PDB entry 1YA5 | X-ray diffraction, 2.44 A resolution | chains B and T of the 3 polymer chains in the assembly

Chain B:
Name: N2B-titin isoform
From: Homo sapiens
Notes: fragment: domains Z1Z2, RESIDUES 1-196
UniProt: Q6PJP0 (Q6PJP0_HUMAN); residues 1-196 here = UniProt positions 1-196
Chain sequence (201 residues; numbered 1 to 201; the number before each row is that of its first residue):
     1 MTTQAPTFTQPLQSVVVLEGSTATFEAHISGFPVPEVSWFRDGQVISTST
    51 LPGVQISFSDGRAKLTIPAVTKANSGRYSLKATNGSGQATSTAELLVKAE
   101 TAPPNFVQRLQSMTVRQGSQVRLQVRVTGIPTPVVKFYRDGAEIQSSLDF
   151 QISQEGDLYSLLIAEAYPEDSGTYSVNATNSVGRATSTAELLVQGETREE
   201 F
Unresolved in the structure: 198-201
Construct notes: cloning artifact (197-201)

Chain T:
Name: Telethonin
From: Homo sapiens
UniProt: O15273 (TELT_HUMAN); residues 1-90 here = UniProt positions 1-90
Chain sequence (90 residues; numbered 1 to 90; the number before each row is that of its first residue):
     1 MATSELSSEVSEENSERREAFWAEWKDLTLSTRPEEGSSLHEEDTQRHET
    51 YHQQGQSQVLVQRSPWLMMRMGILGRGLQEYQLPYQRVLP
Unresolved in the structure: 90
Construct notes: engineered mutation Ser8 (Cys in O15273), Ser15 (Cys in O15273), Ser38 (Cys in O15273), Ser57 (Cys in O15273)
Swiss-Prot annotation at these positions:
  - modified residue: Ser39 (Phosphoserine)
  - natural variant: Glu13 (deletion), Arg70 (R70W: In CMH25), Arg87 (R87Q: Found in a patient with dilated cardiomyopathy; uncertain significance), Pro90 (P90L: In CMH25; uncertain significance)

Interface between chain B and chain T:
Pairs across the interface - 80 pairs, chain B then chain T:
  Thr3(B) with Gln46(T)
  Ala5(B) with Asp44(T)
  Thr7(B) with Glu42(T), hydrogen bond
  Phe8(B) with Leu40(T), hydrophobic; Glu42(T), hydrogen bond (backbone-side chain)
  Gln13(B) with Ile73(T); Arg76(T), hydrogen bond
  Ser14(B) with Ser38(T); Ile73(T); Arg76(T), hydrogen bond (backbone-side chain)
  Val16(B) with Val59(T), hydrophobic; Met71(T); Ile73(T), hydrophobic
  Val17(B) with Met71(T); Tyr81(T)
  Leu18(B) with Met71(T); Tyr81(T), hydrogen bond (backbone-side chain); Tyr85(T), hydrophobic
  Gly20(B) with Tyr85(T); Arg87(T)
  Ser21(B) with Tyr81(T); Tyr85(T)
  Arg77(B) with Glu36(T)
  Ser86(B) with Asp44(T); Thr45(T), hydrogen bond (backbone-backbone); Gln46(T), hydrogen bond
  Gly87(B) with Glu43(T); Thr45(T)
  Gln88(B) with Glu42(T); Glu43(T), hydrogen bond (backbone-backbone)
  Ala89(B) with His41(T); Glu42(T)
  Thr90(B) with Leu40(T); His41(T), hydrogen bond (backbone-backbone)
  Ser91(B) with Ser39(T)
  Thr92(B) with Gly37(T); Ser38(T); Ser39(T), hydrogen bond (backbone-backbone)
  Ala93(B) with Gly37(T)
  Glu94(B) with Arg33(T), salt bridge; Gly37(T), hydrogen bond (backbone-backbone)
  Leu96(B) with Arg33(T); Val59(T), hydrophobic
  Lys98(B) with Val61(T)
  Ala99(B) with Met69(T)
  Glu100(B) with Leu83(T); Pro84(T); Tyr85(T), hydrogen bond (side chain-backbone)
  Thr101(B) with Arg63(T), hydrogen bond; Met69(T); Leu83(T)
  Ala102(B) with Ser64(T); Leu67(T), hydrophobic
  Pro103(B) with Trp25(T), hydrophobic; Ser64(T); Pro65(T)
  Asn105(B) with Pro65(T)
  Phe106(B) with Phe21(T), hydrophobic
  Arg109(B) with Glu12(T), salt bridge; Phe21(T)
  Gln111(B) with Glu19(T)
  Ser112(B) with Arg17(T), hydrogen bond (side chain-backbone); Glu19(T), hydrogen bond (backbone-side chain)
  Ile130(B) with Leu67(T), hydrophobic
  Ser181(B) with Lys26(T)
  Val182(B) with Trp25(T); Lys26(T); Arg63(T)
  Gly183(B) with Glu24(T)
  Arg184(B) with Ala23(T); Glu24(T), hydrogen bond (backbone-backbone)
  Ala185(B) with Trp22(T)
  Thr186(B) with Ala20(T); Phe21(T); Trp22(T), hydrogen bond (backbone-backbone)
  Ser187(B) with Ala20(T)
  Thr188(B) with Glu19(T); Ala20(T), hydrogen bond (backbone-backbone); Trp22(T)
  Glu190(B) with Arg18(T)
Other interface residues (no listed pair), chain B (50 interface residues in all): Gln4, Pro6, Pro11, Gly85, Leu110, Thr128, Ala189
Other interface residues (no listed pair), chain T (41 interface residues in all): Gln53, Ser57, Gly72

In short:
The interface between chain B and chain T involves 50 residues on one side and 41 on the other, with 18
hydrogen bonds and 2 salt bridges. Among the polar pairs are Glu94(B)-Arg33(T), Arg109(B)-Glu12(T) and
Thr7(B)-Glu42(T).
Here chain B is N2B-titin isoform and chain T is Telethonin, both from Homo sapiens. Entry 1YA5 (Crystal
structure of the titin domains z1z2 in complex with telethonin) was determined by X-ray diffraction.
